PDB entry 6R92 | electron microscopy, 4.80 A resolution (low resolution: residue-level contacts below are approximate; hydrogen-bond / salt-bridge calls are withheld) | chains I and D of the 12 polymer chains in the assembly

# Chain I
Molecule: Human alpha-satellite DNA
Sequence (145 nucleotides; numbered 1 to 145; the number before each row is that of its first residue):
     1 ATCAATATCC ACCTGCAGAT TCTACCAAAA GTGTATTTGG AAACTGCTCC ATCAAAAGGC
    61 ATGTTCAGCT GGTTCAGCTG AACATGCCTT TTGATGGAGC AGTTTCCAAA TACACTTTTG
   121 GTAGAATCTG CAGGTGGATA TTGAT

# Chain D
Molecule: Histone H2B type 1-J
Organism: Homo sapiens
UniProt: P06899 (H2B1J_HUMAN); residue numbers follow UniProt; this construct covers 1-126
Sequence (129 residues; numbered -2 to 126; the number before each row is that of its first residue; numbers below 1 keep their minus sign (Gly-2 is residue -2)):
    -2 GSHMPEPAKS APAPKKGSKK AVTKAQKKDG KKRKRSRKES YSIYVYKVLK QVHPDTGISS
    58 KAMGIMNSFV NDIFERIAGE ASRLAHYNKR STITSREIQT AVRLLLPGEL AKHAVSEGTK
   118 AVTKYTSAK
Disordered / not traced: -2 to 31
Construct notes: expression tag (-2 to 0)
Curated features (UniProtKB/Swiss-Prot):
  - modified residue: Pro2 (N-acetylproline), Glu3 (ADP-ribosyl glutamic acid), Lys6 (N6-(2-hydroxyisobutyryl)lysine), Ser7 (ADP-ribosylserine), Lys12 (N6-(beta-hydroxybutyryl)lysine), Lys13 (N6-(2-hydroxyisobutyryl)lysine), Ser15 (Phosphoserine), Lys16 (N6-acetyllysine), Lys17 (N6-(beta-hydroxybutyryl)lysine), Lys21 (N6-(2-hydroxyisobutyryl)lysine), Lys24 (N6-(2-hydroxyisobutyryl)lysine), Lys25 (N6-(2-hydroxyisobutyryl)lysine), Lys35 (N6-(2-hydroxyisobutyryl)lysine), Glu36 (PolyADP-ribosyl glutamic acid), Ser37 (Phosphoserine), Lys44 (N6-(2-hydroxyisobutyryl)lysine), Lys47 (N6-(2-hydroxyisobutyryl)lysine), Lys58 (N6,N6-dimethyllysine), Arg80 (Dimethylated arginine), Lys86 (N6,N6,N6-trimethyllysine) and 6 more in UniProt
  - glycosylation: Ser113 (O-linked (GlcNAc) serine)
  - cross-link (Glycyl lysine isopeptide (Lys-Gly)): Lys6 (interchain with G-Cter in SUMO2), Lys21 (interchain with G-Cter in SUMO2), Lys35 (interchain with G-Cter in ubiquitin), Lys121 (interchain with G-Cter in ubiquitin)

# Chain I / chain D interface
Pairs across the interface (14; chain I residue first):
  DT20(I) - Ser56(D)
  DT20(I) - Ser57(D)
  DT21(I) - Tyr43(D)
  DT21(I) - Gly54(D)
  DT21(I) - Ile55(D)
  DA28(I) - Arg34(D)
  DA29(I) - Arg34(D)
  DG39(I) - Ser88(D)
  DG39(I) - Thr89(D)
  DG40(I) - Arg87(D)
  DG40(I) - Ser88(D)
  DG40(I) - Thr89(D)
  DA41(I) - Arg87(D)
  DT104(I) - Ser33(D)
Interface residues without a listed pair, chain I (9 interface residues in all): DC22

# Summary
Chain I and chain D form an interface of 9 and 10 residues respectively.
Here chain I is Human alpha-satellite DNA and chain D is Histone H2B type 1-J (Homo sapiens). Entry 6R92
(Cryo-EM structure of NCP-THF2(+1)-UV-DDB class B) was determined by electron microscopy, deposited together
with 6R8Y, 6R8Z, 6R90, 6R91, 6R93 and 6R94.
